PDB entry 3SIU | X-ray diffraction, 2.63 A resolution | chains A and B of the 3 polymer chains in the assembly

Chain A:
Name: NHP2-like protein 1
Source organism: Homo sapiens
UniProtKB: P55769 (NH2L1_HUMAN); residue numbers follow UniProt; this construct covers 1-128
Amino-acid sequence (130 residues; each row starts with the number of its first residue; numbers below 1 keep their minus sign (Gly-1 is residue -1)):
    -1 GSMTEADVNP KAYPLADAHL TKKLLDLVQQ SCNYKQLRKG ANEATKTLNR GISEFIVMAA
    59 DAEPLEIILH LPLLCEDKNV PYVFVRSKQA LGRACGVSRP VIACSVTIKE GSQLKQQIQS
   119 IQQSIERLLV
Not modelled in the structure: -1 to 3
Construct notes: expression tag (-1 to 0)
From the paper describing this entry:
  - binding site for U4atac snRNA: Glu61

Chain B:
Name: U4/U6 small nuclear ribonucleoprotein Prp31
Source organism: Homo sapiens
UniProtKB: Q8WWY3 (PRP31_HUMAN); residues 85-333 here = UniProt positions 85-333
Amino-acid sequence (254 residues; each row starts with the number of its first residue):
    80 GPLGSEAAPE YRVIVDANNL TVEIENELNI IHKFIRDKYS KRFPELESLV PNALDYIRTV
   140 KELGNSLDKC KNNENLQQIL TNATIMVVSV TASTTQGQQL SEEELERLEE ACDMALELNA
   200 SKHRIYEYVE SRMSFIAPNL SIIIGASTAA KIMGVAGGLT NLSKMPACNI MLLGAQRKTL
   260 SGFSSTSVLP HTGYIYHSDI VQSLPPDLRR KAARLVAAKC TLAARVDSFH ESTEGKVGYE
   320 LKDEIERKFD KWQE
Not modelled in the structure: 80-85, 256-267, 333
Construct notes: expression tag (80-84)
Curated features (UniProtKB/Swiss-Prot):
  - site: Cys247 (Interaction with U4 snRNA), His270 (Interaction with U4 snRNA and U4atac snRNA), Arg289 (Interaction with U4atac snRNA), Arg293 (Interaction with U4 snRNA and U4atac snRNA), Lys298 (Interaction with U4 snRNA and U4atac snRNA)
  - natural variant: His111 to Ile114 (deletion: In RP11), Ala194 (A194E: In RP11), Ala216 (A216P: In RP11)
  - mutagenesis: His270 (H270A/K: Reduces binding to the complex formed by U4 snRNA and SNU13)
From the paper describing this entry:
  - binding site for U4atac snRNA: Val234, Asn248, His270, Arg289, Arg293

Chain A / chain B interface:
Residue-residue contacts (18):
  Lys9(A) with Glu310(B), salt bridge
  Asn40(A) with Pro245(B); Ala246(B), hydrogen bond (side chain-backbone); Arg304(B), hydrogen bond
  Thr43(A) with Lys243(B)
  Lys44(A) with Cys247(B)
  Asn47(A) with Lys243(B), hydrogen bond (side chain-backbone)
  Pro62(A) with Val305(B), hydrophobic; Val316(B), hydrophobic
  Glu64(A) with Arg304(B); Val305(B); Glu310(B)
  Ile65(A) with Leu301(B), hydrophobic; Arg304(B), hydrogen bond (backbone-side chain)
  Leu67(A) with Phe308(B)
  His68(A) with Ser242(B); Arg304(B), hydrogen bond; Phe308(B)
Other interface residues (no listed pair), chain A (13 interface residues in all): Ala39, Leu71, Leu72
Other interface residues (no listed pair), chain B (12 interface residues in all): Thr300
From the paper, about this interface:
  - residue pairs: Lys9(A)-Glu310(B) (salt bridge), Asn40(A)-Arg304(B), Leu67(A)-Phe308(B) (hydrophobic contact)

Summary:
13 residues of chain A and 12 residues of chain B are in contact; the contacts include 5 hydrogen bonds and 1
salt bridge. Among the polar pairs are Lys9(A)-Glu310(B), Asn40(A)-Ala246(B) and Asn40(A)-Arg304(B). The paper
describes a salt bridge between Lys9(A) and Glu310(B); a contact between Asn40(A) and Arg304(B); a hydrophobic
contact between Leu67(A) and Phe308(B). The paper reports a binding site for U4atac snRNA at Glu61(A) and
Val234(B) among others.
Chain A is NHP2-like protein 1 and chain B is U4/U6 small nuclear ribonucleoprotein Prp31, both from Homo
sapiens; the structure, Structure of a hPrp31-15.5K-U4atac 5' stem loop complex, monomeric form, was
determined by X-ray diffraction, deposited together with 3SIV.
